3VYU - chains A and B of the 3 polymer chains in the assembly; structure by X-ray diffraction, 2.75 A resolution.

Chain A:
Name: Hydrogenase expression/formation protein HypC
Source organism: Thermococcus kodakarensis
UniProtKB: Q5JII0 (Q5JII0_PYRKO); numbering as in UniProt (aligned over 2-75)
Amino-acid sequence (74 residues; numbered 2 to 75; the number before each row is that of its first residue):
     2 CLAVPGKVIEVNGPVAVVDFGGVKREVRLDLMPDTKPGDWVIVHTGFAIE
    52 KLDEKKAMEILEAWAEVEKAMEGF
Unresolved in the structure: 2, 57-75
Reported in the primary citation:
  - mutagenesis - V24D: unchanged binding to Hydrogenase expression/formation protein HypD (chain B)

Chain B:
Name: Hydrogenase expression/formation protein HypD
Source organism: Thermococcus kodakarensis
UniProtKB: Q5JII1 (Q5JII1_PYRKO); numbering as in UniProt (aligned over 1-372)
Amino-acid sequence (372 residues; each row starts with the number of its first residue):
     1 MEEPFEAYRSREVAMKLVEKIREEAKTLDGEIRIMHVCGTHEDTVTRHGI
    51 RSLLPENVKVVSGPGCPVCITPVEDIVAMQLIMRKAREEGEEIILTTFGD
   101 MYKIPTPMGSFADLKSEGFDVRIVYGIFDTYRIAKENPDKTVVHFSPGFE
   151 TTTAPAAGMLNVAAQEELENFKIYSVHRLTPPAVEVLLKQGTVFQGLIAP
   201 GHVSTIIGVKGWEYLTEKYGIPQVVAGFEPNDVLMAILMLIRMYKEGEAR
   251 IINEYERAVKYEGNVVAQKMIDKFFEVVDAKWRALGVFPKSGLELRKEWK
   301 DFEIRSFYKVEVPKNLPDLEKGCRCGAVLRGLALPTDCPLFGKTCTPRHP
   351 VGPCMVSYEGTCQIFYKYGVLF
Unresolved in the structure: 1-4, 372
Disulfide bonds: Cys66-Cys69, Cys325-Cys354
Ion coordination: 4Fe-4S cluster Fe: Cys323, Cys338, Cys345, Cys362
Small-molecule neighbours: 4Fe-4S cluster (SF4): Cys323, Arg324, Cys325, Val328, Cys338, Leu340, Phe341, Cys345, Val351, Gly352, Cys354, Met355, Cys362
Reported in the primary citation:
  - mutagenesis - C38A: abolished binding to Fe
  - mutagenesis - C38A: unchanged binding to Hydrogenase expression/formation protein HypC (chain A)
  - catalytic residues: Cys66 (proposed by the authors, not directly observed)

Interface between chain A and chain B:
Contacting residue pairs (32; chain A residue first):
  Leu3(A) with Thr40(B), hydrogen bond (backbone-side chain)
  Ala4(A) with His202(B)
  Arg29(A) with Phe128(B); Val162(B)
  Asp31(A) with Gly158(B); Val162(B); Met270(B)
  Leu32(A) with Asn264(B), hydrogen bond (backbone-side chain); Val266(B); Ala267(B), hydrophobic
  Met33(A) with Asn264(B), hydrogen bond
  Ile43(A) with His202(B); Ala258(B), hydrophobic
  His45(A) with Thr151(B), hydrogen bond (side chain-backbone); Thr152(B), hydrogen bond
  Thr46(A) with Tyr125(B); Gly126(B)
  Phe48(A) with Ile127(B), hydrophobic; Phe128(B), hydrophobic; Pro155(B), hydrophobic
  Ile50(A) with His202(B); Thr205(B); Ile206(B), hydrophobic; Asn264(B)
  Glu51(A) with Thr205(B); Ala258(B); Lys260(B), salt bridge; Asn264(B)
  Lys52(A) with Arg257(B)
  Leu53(A) with Arg257(B)
  Asp54(A) with Arg257(B), hydrogen bond (backbone-backbone)
  Lys56(A) with Arg257(B)
Interface residues without a listed pair, chain B (24 interface residues in all): Tyr8, Ala154, Tyr255, Glu359

Summary:
The interface between chain A and chain B involves 16 residues on one side and 24 on the other; the contacts
include 6 hydrogen bonds and 1 salt bridge. Among the polar pairs are Glu51(A)-Lys260(B), Leu3(A)-Thr40(B) and
Leu32(A)-Asn264(B). From the paper: the catalytic residue Cys66(B); C38A of chain B abolishes binding to Fe.
Chain A is Hydrogenase expression/formation protein HypC and chain B is Hydrogenase expression/formation
protein HypD, both from Thermococcus kodakarensis; the structure, Crystal structure of the HypC-HypD-HypE
complex (form II), was determined by X-ray diffraction together with 3VYS and 3VYT from the same study.
